9EZC - chains A and B of the 7 polymer chains in the assembly; structure by electron microscopy, 3.41 A resolution.

== Chain A (and B) ==
Protein: Volume-regulated anion channel subunit LRRC8C
Organism: Homo sapiens
Notes: chain B of this document is another copy of the same molecule, construct and numbering; everything in this record applies to it too
UniProt: Q8TDW0 (LRC8C_HUMAN); residues 2-406 here = UniProt positions 2-406
Chain sequence (414 residues; each row starts with the number of its first residue; numbering starts at 0):
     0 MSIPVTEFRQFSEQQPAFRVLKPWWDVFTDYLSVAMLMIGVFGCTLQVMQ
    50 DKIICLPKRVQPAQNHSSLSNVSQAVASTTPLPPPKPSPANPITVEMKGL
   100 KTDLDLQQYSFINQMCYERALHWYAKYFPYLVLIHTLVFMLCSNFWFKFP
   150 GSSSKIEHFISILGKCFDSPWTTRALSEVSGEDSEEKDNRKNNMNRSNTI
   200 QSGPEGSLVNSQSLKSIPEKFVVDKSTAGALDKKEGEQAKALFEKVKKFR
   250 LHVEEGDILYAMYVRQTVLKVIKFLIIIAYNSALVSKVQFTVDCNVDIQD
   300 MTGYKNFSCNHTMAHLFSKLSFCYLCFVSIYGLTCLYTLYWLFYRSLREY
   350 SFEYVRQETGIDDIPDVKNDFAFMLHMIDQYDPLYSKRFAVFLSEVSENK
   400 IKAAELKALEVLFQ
Unresolved in the structure: 0-37, 60-98, 132-278, 324-413
Sequence notes: initiating methionine (0); expression tag (1, 407-413); variant Gly205 (Asp in Q8TDW0); engineered mutation Ile400 (Leu in Q8TDW0), Ala402 (Gln in Q8TDW0), Ala403 (Leu in Q8TDW0), Glu404 (Asn in Q8TDW0), Lys406 (Asn in Q8TDW0)
Cystine bridges: Cys54-Cys308, Cys115-Cys293
UniProt features mapped onto this chain:
  - modified residue (Phosphoserine): Ser212, Ser215
  - glycosylation (N-linked (GlcNAc...) asparagine): Asn64, Asn70
  - natural variant: Val390 (V390L: In TIMES)
  - mutagenesis: Glu6 (E6C: Decreased amplitudes of swelling-activated current), Thr44 (T44C: Alters channel anion selectivity)

== Interface between chain A and chain B ==
Residue-residue contacts (36; chain A residue first):
  Val47(A) - Gln49(B)
  Asp102(A) - Leu99(B)  hydrogen bond (side chain-backbone)
  Asp102(A) - Lys100(B)
  Leu103(A) - Leu99(B)
  Asp104(A) - Tyr108(B)  hydrogen bond
  Gln106(A) - Ile53(B)
  Gln106(A) - Tyr108(B)
  Gln106(A) - Asn112(B)  hydrogen bond
  Gln107(A) - Leu55(B)
  Gln107(A) - Leu99(B)  hydrogen bond (side chain-backbone)
  Gln107(A) - Thr101(B)
  Ser109(A) - Ile53(B)
  Phe110(A) - Ile53(B)  hydrophobic
  Phe110(A) - Leu55(B)  hydrophobic
  Phe110(A) - Ser307(B)
  Phe110(A) - Asn309(B)
  Gln113(A) - Phe289(B)
  Gln113(A) - Asn309(B)
  Gln113(A) - Thr311(B)
  Met114(A) - Phe289(B)  hydrophobic
  Met114(A) - Thr290(B)
  Met114(A) - Asn309(B)  hydrogen bond
  Glu117(A) - Phe289(B)
  Lys125(A) - His314(B)
  Tyr129(A) - Leu315(B)
  Tyr129(A) - Lys318(B)
  Asp299(A) - Val59(B)
  Asp299(A) - Leu99(B)
  Met300(A) - Leu55(B)  hydrophobic
  Met300(A) - Pro56(B)
  Met300(A) - Lys57(B)
  Met300(A) - Leu99(B)
  Met300(A) - Ser307(B)
  Thr301(A) - Leu55(B)
  Thr301(A) - Leu99(B)
  Gly302(A) - Leu99(B)
Interface residues without a listed pair, chain A (18 interface residues in all): Thr101
Interface residues without a listed pair, chain B (20 interface residues in all): Ile52

== Overview ==
18 residues of chain A face 20 of chain B across their interface, with 5 hydrogen bonds. Polar contacts
include Asp102(A)-Leu99(B), Asp104(A)-Tyr108(B) and Gln106(A)-Asn112(B). From UniProt: 2 mutagenesis sites on
chain A.
Both chains are Volume-regulated anion channel subunit LRRC8C (Homo sapiens). Entry 9EZC (Structure of the
extracellular subdomain of a homomeric LRRC8C truncation disease mutant) was determined by electron
microscopy, deposited together with 8RTS and 9F16.
